PDB entry 5J5Q | X-ray diffraction, 2.83 A resolution | chains B and E of the 4 polymer chains in the assembly

== Chain B ==
Name: DNA topoisomerase 4 subunit B
From: Streptococcus pneumoniae
Notes: EC 5.99.1.3
Reference sequence: Q59961 (PARE_STRPN); numbering as in UniProt (aligned over 1-402)
Sequence (409 residues; row label = number of the first residue in the row; numbering starts at 0):
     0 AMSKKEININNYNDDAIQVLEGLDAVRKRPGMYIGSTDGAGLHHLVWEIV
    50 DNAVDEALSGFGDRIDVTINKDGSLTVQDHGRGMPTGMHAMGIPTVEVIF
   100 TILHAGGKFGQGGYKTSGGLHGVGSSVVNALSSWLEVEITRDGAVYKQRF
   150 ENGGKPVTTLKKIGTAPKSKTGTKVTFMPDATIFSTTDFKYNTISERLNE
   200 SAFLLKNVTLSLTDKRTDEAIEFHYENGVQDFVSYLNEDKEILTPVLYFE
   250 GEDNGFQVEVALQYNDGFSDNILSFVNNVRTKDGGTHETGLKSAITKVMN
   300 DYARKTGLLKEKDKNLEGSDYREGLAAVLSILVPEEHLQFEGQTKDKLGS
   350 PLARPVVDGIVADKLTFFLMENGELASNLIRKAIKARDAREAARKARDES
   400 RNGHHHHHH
Not modelled in the structure: 0-4, 401-408
Construct notes: expression tag (0, 403-408); conflict Asp-217 (Asn in Q59961)
Bound ions: Mg2+: Asn-51 (together with AMP-PNP)
Residues lining bound ligands:
  - AMP-PNP (ANP; phosphoaminophosphonic acid-adenylate ester), molecule 1: Glu-47, Asn-51, Ala-52, Glu-55, Asp-78, Gly-82, Met-83, Ile-98, Ala-104, Gly-105, Gly-106, Lys-107, Tyr-113, Gly-118, Leu-119, His-120, Gly-121, Val-122, Gly-123, Ser-124, Ser-125, Thr-172, Lys-344
  - AMP-PNP (ANP), molecule 2: Asp-269, Ile-271, Lys-291
Swiss-Prot annotation at these positions:
  - binding site (ATP): Tyr-11, Asn-51, Asp-78, Gly-118 to Ser-124, Lys-344
Reported in the primary citation:
  - binding site for AMP-PNP: Tyr-11, Met-83, Lys-107, Tyr-113
  - binding site for the 14-nt DNA strand (chain E): Ser-268, Arg-396, Arg-400
  - mutagenesis - K291Q: abolished catalytic activity on DNA strand passage
  - mutagenesis - K291Q: decreased catalytic activity on addition of DNA and ParC
  - mutagenesis - K291Q, R321Q, K346Q, R353A: decreased catalytic activity (DNA-stimulated activity)
  - mutagenesis - S268A, K281Q/D282A, K313Q/E316Q: unchanged catalytic activity
  - mutagenesis - K313Q/E316Q: increased catalytic activity on DNA relaxation
  - mutagenesis - D269V: increased catalytic activity on decatenation
  - mutagenesis - D269V: increased catalytic activity on ParC and DNA
  - binding site for the 14-nt DNA strand: Lys-313
  - mutagenesis - K346Q/R353A, R353Q, R396Q, R400Q: decreased catalytic activity
  - mutagenesis - D269V: increased catalytic activity (basal ATPase activity)

== Chain E ==
Molecule: 14-nt DNA strand
From: synthetic construct
Sequence (14 nucleotides; numbered 1 to 14; the number before each row is that of its first residue):
     1 GCATATATATATGC

== Chain B / chain E interface ==
Residue-residue contacts (4; chain B residue first):
  Ser-268(B) / DT10(E)  hydrogen bond to the phosphate
  Ser-318(B) / DT12(E)  base contact
  Arg-396(B) / DT12(E)  salt bridge to the phosphate
  Arg-396(B) / DG13(E)  salt bridge to the phosphate
Interface residues without a listed pair, chain B (5 interface residues in all): Phe-267, Arg-400
Interface residues without a listed pair, chain E (5 interface residues in all): DA9, DA11

== In short ==
Chain B and chain E each contribute 5 residues to their interface, with 1 hydrogen bond and 2 salt bridges.
Polar pairs include Ser-268(B)/DT10(E), Arg-396(B)/DT12(E) and Arg-396(B)/DG13(E). From the paper: a binding
site for AMP-PNP at Tyr-11(B), Met-83(B) and Lys-107(B) among others; K291Q, R321Q and K346Q of chain B, among
others, reduce catalytic activity (DNA-stimulated activity); 12 substitutions were tested in all.
Here chain B is DNA topoisomerase 4 subunit B (Streptococcus pneumoniae) and chain E is a 14-nt DNA strand
(synthetic construct). Entry 5J5Q (AMP-PNP-stabilized ATPase domain of topoisomerase IV from Streptococcus
pneumoniae, complex type II) was determined by X-ray diffraction (same publication as 5J5P).
